6WK6 - chains A and P of the 3 polymer chains in the assembly; structure by X-ray diffraction, 2.35 A resolution.

== Chain A ==
Protein: DNA polymerase eta
From: Homo sapiens
Notes: EC 2.7.7.7
Reference sequence: Q9Y253 (POLH_HUMAN); numbering as in UniProt (aligned over 1-432)
Chain sequence (432 residues; numbered 1 to 432; the number before each row is that of its first residue):
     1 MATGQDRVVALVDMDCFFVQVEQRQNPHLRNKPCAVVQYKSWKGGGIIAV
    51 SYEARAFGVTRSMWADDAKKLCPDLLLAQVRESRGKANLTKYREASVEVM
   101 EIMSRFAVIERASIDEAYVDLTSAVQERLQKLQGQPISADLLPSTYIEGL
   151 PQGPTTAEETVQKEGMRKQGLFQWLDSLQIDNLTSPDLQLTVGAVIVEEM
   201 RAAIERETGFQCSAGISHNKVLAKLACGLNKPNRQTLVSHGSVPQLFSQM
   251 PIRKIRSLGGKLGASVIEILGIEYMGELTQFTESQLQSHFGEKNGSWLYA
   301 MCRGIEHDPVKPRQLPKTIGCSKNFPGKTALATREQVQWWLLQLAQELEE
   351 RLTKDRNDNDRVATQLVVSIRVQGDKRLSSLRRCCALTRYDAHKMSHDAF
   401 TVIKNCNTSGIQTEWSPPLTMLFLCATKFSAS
Disordered / not traced: 155-159
Ion coordination: Mg2+ site 1: Asp13, Asp115, Glu116 (together with 0KX) (shared with DG8(P) of chain P); Mg2+ site 2: Asp13, Met14, Asp115 (together with 0KX)
Ligand contacts: 0KX (2'-deoxy-5'-O-[(R)-hydroxy{[(R)-hydroxy(phosphonooxy)phosphoryl]amino}phosphoryl]cytidine): Asp13, Met14, Asp15, Cys16, Phe17, Phe18, Ile48, Ala49, Tyr52, Arg55, Arg61, Ile114, Asp115, Glu116, Lys231
From the paper describing this entry:
  - binding site for 0KX: Arg55, Arg61
  - binding site for the 12-nt DNA strand: Gln38

== Chain P ==
Molecule: 8-nt DNA strand
Sequence (8 nucleotides; numbered 1 to 8; the number before each row is that of its first residue):
     1 AGTGTGAG
Ion coordination: Mg2+: DG8 (together with 0KX) (shared with Asp13(A), Asp115(A), Glu116(A) of chain A)

== How chain A and chain P interact ==
Residue-residue contacts (21; chain A residue first):
  Ser113(A) - DG8(P)  hydrogen bond to the phosphate
  Asp115(A) - DG8(P)  phosphate contact
  Glu116(A) - DG8(P)  phosphate contact
  Lys224(A) - DG8(P)  salt bridge to the phosphate
  Ile255(A) - DA7(P)  phosphate contact
  Arg256(A) - DA7(P)  phosphate contact
  Ser257(A) - DG6(P)  phosphate contact
  Ser257(A) - DA7(P)  hydrogen bond to the phosphate
  Leu258(A) - DA7(P)  hydrogen bond to the phosphate
  Gly259(A) - DA7(P)  hydrogen bond to the phosphate
  Gly260(A) - DG6(P)  phosphate contact
  Gly260(A) - DA7(P)  phosphate contact
  Lys261(A) - DT5(P)  salt bridge to the phosphate
  Lys261(A) - DG6(P)  hydrogen bond to the phosphate
  Leu262(A) - DG6(P)  hydrogen bond to the phosphate
  Arg377(A) - DG4(P)  salt bridge to the phosphate
  Leu381(A) - DT3(P)  phosphate contact
  Arg382(A) - DG2(P)  salt bridge to the phosphate
  Arg382(A) - DT3(P)  hydrogen bond to the phosphate
  Arg383(A) - DG2(P)  sugar contact
  Cys384(A) - DG2(P)  phosphate contact
Also at the interface, not in a pair above, chain A (19 interface residues in all): Asp13, Leu378
Also at the interface, not in a pair above, chain P (8 interface residues in all): DA1

== Overview ==
19 residues of chain A face 8 of chain P across their interface; the contacts include 7 hydrogen bonds and 4
salt bridges. Among the polar pairs are Ser113(A)-DG8(P), Ser257(A)-DA7(P) and Leu258(A)-DA7(P). The paper
reports a binding site for 0KX at Arg55(A) and Arg61(A); a binding site for the 12-nt DNA strand at Gln38(A).
Chain A is DNA polymerase eta (Homo sapiens) and chain P is an 8-nt DNA strand; the structure, Crystal
structure of human polymerase eta complexed with Xanthine containing DNA, was determined by X-ray diffraction
together with 6MQ8 from the same study.
